Entry 5XQH (X-ray diffraction, 2.04 A resolution); this record covers chain A.

Chain A:
Molecule: Protein rogdi homolog
Organism: Homo sapiens
UniProtKB: Q9GZN7 (ROGDI_HUMAN); residues 11-276 here = UniProt positions 11-276
Chain sequence (268 residues; each row starts with the number of its first residue):
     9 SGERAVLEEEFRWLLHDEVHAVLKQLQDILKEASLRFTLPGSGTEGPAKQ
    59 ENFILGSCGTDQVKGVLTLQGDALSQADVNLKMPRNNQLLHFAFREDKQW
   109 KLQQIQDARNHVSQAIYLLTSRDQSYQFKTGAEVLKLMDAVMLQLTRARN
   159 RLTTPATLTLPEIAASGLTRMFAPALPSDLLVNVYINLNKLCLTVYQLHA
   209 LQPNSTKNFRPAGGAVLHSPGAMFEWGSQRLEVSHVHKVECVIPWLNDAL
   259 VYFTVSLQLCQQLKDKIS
Disordered / not traced: 9-23, 47-56, 64-68, 92-96, 130-138, 276
Modified / non-standard residues: Mse91, Mse146, Mse150, Mse179, Mse231 (selenomethionine; parent Met)
Construct notes: expression tag (9-10)
From the paper describing this entry:
  - mutagenesis - F261A (4-5 degC), L271A (4-5 degC): decreased stability
  - mutagenesis - Q266A: unchanged stability
  - disease-associated variants - Q96*, R157*: decreased stability (proposed by the authors, not directly observed)

Overview:
The paper reports that F261A, L271A and Q96*, among others, reduce stability; Q266A leaves stability
unchanged.
Chain A is Protein rogdi homolog (Homo sapiens); the structure, Crystal structure of truncated human Rogdi,
was determined by X-ray diffraction (same publication as 5XQI).
